Entry 3J47 (electron microscopy, 7.40 A resolution (low resolution: residue-level contacts below are approximate; hydrogen-bond / salt-bridge calls are withheld)); this record covers chains U and R of the 8 polymer chains in the assembly.

Chain U:
Molecule: 26S proteasome regulatory subunit RPN8
Source organism: Saccharomyces cerevisiae
Notes: fragment: last three C-terminal helices
Reference sequence: Q08723 (RPN8_YEAST); numbering as in UniProt (aligned over 188-308)
Chain sequence (121 residues; each row starts with the number of its first residue):
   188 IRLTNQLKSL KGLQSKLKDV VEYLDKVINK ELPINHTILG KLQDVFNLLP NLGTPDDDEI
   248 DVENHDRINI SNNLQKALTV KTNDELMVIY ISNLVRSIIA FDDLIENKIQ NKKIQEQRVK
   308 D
Unresolved in the structure: 216-222, 236-258

Chain R:
Molecule: 26S proteasome regulatory subunit RPN7
Source organism: Saccharomyces cerevisiae
Notes: fragment: C-terminal helix
Reference sequence: Q06103 (RPN7_YEAST); residues 397-422 here = UniProt positions 397-422
Chain sequence (26 residues; row label = number of the first residue in the row):
   397 NAQYHLLVKQ GDGLLTKLQK YGAAVR

How chain U and chain R interact:
Contacting residue pairs - 10 pairs, chain U then chain R:
  Met274(U) - Tyr400(R)
  Ile278(U) - Leu403(R)
  Ile285(U) - Leu410(R)
  Ile285(U) - Leu414(R)
  Phe288(U) - Leu414(R)
  Phe288(U) - Gly418(R)
  Asp289(U) - Leu414(R)
  Ile292(U) - Tyr417(R)
  Ile292(U) - Val421(R)
  Ile296(U) - Tyr417(R)

Overview:
Chain U and chain R each contribute 7 residues to their interface.
Here chain U is 26S proteasome regulatory subunit RPN8 and chain R is 26S proteasome regulatory subunit RPN7,
both from Saccharomyces cerevisiae. Entry 3J47 (Formation of an intricate helical bundle dictates the assembly
of the 26S proteasome lid) was determined by electron microscopy.
